PDB entry 7QVR | X-ray diffraction, 1.90 A resolution | chains AAA and DDD of the 4 polymer chains in the assembly

[Chain AAA]
Protein: Isoaspartyl peptidase
Source organism: Escherichia coli str. K-12 substr. MG1655
Notes: EC 3.4.19.5
UniProt: P37595 (IAAA_ECOLI); residues 1-178 here = UniProt positions 1-178
Sequence (178 residues; numbered 1 to 178; the number before each row is that of its first residue):
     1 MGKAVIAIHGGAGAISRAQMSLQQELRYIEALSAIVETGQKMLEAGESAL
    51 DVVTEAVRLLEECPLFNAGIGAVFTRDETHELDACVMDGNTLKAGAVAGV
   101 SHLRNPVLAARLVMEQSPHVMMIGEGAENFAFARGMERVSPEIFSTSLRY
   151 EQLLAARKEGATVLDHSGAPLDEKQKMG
Disordered / not traced: 1, 163-178
Bound ions: Na+: Leu60, Glu61, Cys63, Phe66, Ala68, Ile70
From the paper describing this entry:
  - conformationally variable residues: His119
  - catalytic residues: Asn67 (citing earlier work)

[Chain DDD]
Protein: Beta-aspartyl-peptidase
Source organism: Escherichia coli
Notes: EC 3.4.19.5
UniProt: A0A0A1A394 (A0A0A1A394_ECOLX); residue numbers follow UniProt; this construct covers 179-321
Sequence (143 residues; row label = number of the first residue in the row):
   179 TVGAVALDLDGNLAAATSTGGMTNKLPSTVGSSPLVGAGCYANNASVAVS
   229 CTGTGEVFIRALAAYDIAALMDYGGLSLAEACERVVMEKLPALGGSGGLI
   279 AIDHEGNVALPFNTEGMYRAWGYAGDTPTTGIYREKGDTVATQ
Disordered / not traced: 314-321
Sequence notes: engineered mutation Ser206 (Gly in A0A0A1A394), Thr207 (Arg in A0A0A1A394), Ser210 (Asp in A0A0A1A394)
From the paper describing this entry:
  - mutagenesis - G206S/R207T/D210S: unchanged catalytic activity (autocatalytic activity)
  - mutagenesis - G206S/R207T/D210S: abolished catalytic activity

[Interface between chain AAA and chain DDD]
Contacting residue pairs - 19 pairs, chain AAA then chain DDD:
  Met87(AAA) with Arg238(DDD)
  Thr91(AAA) with Arg238(DDD), hydrogen bond (backbone-side chain)
  Leu92(AAA) with Arg238(DDD), hydrogen bond (backbone-side chain); Leu271(DDD), hydrophobic
  Lys93(AAA) with Arg238(DDD)
  Pro118(AAA) with Glu234(DDD)
  His119(AAA) with Thr207(DDD)
  Val120(AAA) with Glu234(DDD); Ile237(DDD), hydrophobic; Arg238(DDD)
  Met121(AAA) with Thr207(DDD); Val208(DDD), hydrogen bond (backbone-backbone); Leu213(DDD), hydrophobic
  Met122(AAA) with Leu204(DDD), hydrophobic; Pro205(DDD); Ser206(DDD)
  Ile123(AAA) with Ser206(DDD), hydrogen bond (backbone-backbone); Val208(DDD), hydrophobic
  Gly126(AAA) with Ser206(DDD)
Other interface residues (no listed pair), chain AAA (13 interface residues in all): Ala127, Phe130

[In short]
Chain AAA and chain DDD form an interface of 13 and 10 residues respectively, with 4 hydrogen bonds. Polar
contacts include Thr91(AAA)-Arg238(DDD), Leu92(AAA)-Arg238(DDD) and Met121(AAA)-Val208(DDD). Leu60(AAA),
Glu61(AAA), Cys63(AAA), Phe66(AAA), Ala68(AAA) and Ile70(AAA) coordinate Na+. The paper reports the catalytic
residue Asn67(AAA); G206S/R207T/D210S of chain DDD abolish catalytic activity.
Here chain AAA is Isoaspartyl peptidase (Escherichia coli str. K-12 substr. MG1655) and chain DDD is
Beta-aspartyl-peptidase (Escherichia coli). Entry 7QVR (Structure of E.coli Class 2 L-asparaginase EcAIII,
mutant RDM1-37 (G206S, R207T, D210S)) was determined by X-ray diffraction, deposited together with 7QQ8, 7QSF,
7QTC, 7QY6, 7QYM, 7QYX, 7R1G and 7R5C.
